Entry 3BA1 (X-ray diffraction, 1.47 A resolution); this record covers chain A.

# Chain A
Protein: Hydroxyphenylpyruvate reductase
Organism: Solenostemon scutellarioides
Notes: EC 1.1.1.237
Reference sequence: Q65CJ7 (Q65CJ7_SOLSC); residue numbers follow UniProt; this construct covers 1-313
Amino-acid sequence (333 residues; numbered -19 to 313; the number before each row is that of its first residue; numbers below 1 keep their minus sign (Met-19 is residue -19)):
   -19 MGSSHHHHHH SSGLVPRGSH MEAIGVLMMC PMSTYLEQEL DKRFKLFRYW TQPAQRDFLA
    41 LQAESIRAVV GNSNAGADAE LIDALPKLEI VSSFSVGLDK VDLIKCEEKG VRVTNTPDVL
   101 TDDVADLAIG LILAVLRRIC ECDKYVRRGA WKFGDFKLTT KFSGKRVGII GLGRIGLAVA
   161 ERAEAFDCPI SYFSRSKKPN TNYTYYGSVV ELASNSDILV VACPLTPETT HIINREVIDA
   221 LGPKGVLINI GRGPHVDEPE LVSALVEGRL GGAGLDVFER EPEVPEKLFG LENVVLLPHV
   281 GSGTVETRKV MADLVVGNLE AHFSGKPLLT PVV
Not modelled in the structure: -19 to 1
Differences from the reference sequence: expression tag (-19 to 0)
Curated features (UniProtKB/Swiss-Prot):
  - active site: Arg232, Glu261, His279 (Proton donor)
  - binding site (NADP(+)): Leu152 to Ile155, Ser174 to Ser176, Ile230, Asp256

# In short
Curated annotation (UniProt) lists 3 active-site residues and 9 NADP+-binding residues.
Chain A is Hydroxyphenylpyruvate reductase (Solenostemon scutellarioides); the structure, Structure of
hydroxyphenylpyruvate reductase from coleus blumei, was determined by X-ray diffraction (same publication as
3BAZ).
